PDB entry 4GXX | X-ray diffraction, 1.80 A resolution | chains A and E of the 6 polymer chains in the assembly

== Chain A (and E) ==
Protein: Hemagglutinin HA1 chain
From: Influenza A virus
Notes: chain E of this document is another copy of the same molecule, construct and numbering; everything in this record applies to it too
UniProt: Q9WFX3 (HEMA_I18A0); the construct lacks a stretch of the UniProt sequence, so the offset changes along the chain: 11-54 = UniProt 18-61; 55-83 = UniProt 63-91; 84-95 = UniProt 93-104; 96-125 = UniProt 106-135; 3 more segments
Sequence (331 residues; row label = number of the first residue in the row; a row labelled like 125A-125C holds insertion residues (125A, then the next letters in order)):
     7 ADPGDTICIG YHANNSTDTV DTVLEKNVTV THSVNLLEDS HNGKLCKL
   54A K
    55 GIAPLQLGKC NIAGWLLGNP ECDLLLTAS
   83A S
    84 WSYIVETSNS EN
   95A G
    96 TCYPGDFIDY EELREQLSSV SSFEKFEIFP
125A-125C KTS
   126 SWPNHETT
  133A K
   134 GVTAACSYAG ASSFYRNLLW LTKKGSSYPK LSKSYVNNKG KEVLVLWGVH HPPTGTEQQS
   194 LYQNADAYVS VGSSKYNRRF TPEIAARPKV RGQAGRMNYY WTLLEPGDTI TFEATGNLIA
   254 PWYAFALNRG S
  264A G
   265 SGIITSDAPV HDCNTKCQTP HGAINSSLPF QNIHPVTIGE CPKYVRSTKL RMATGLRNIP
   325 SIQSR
Unresolved in the structure: 7-9, 325-329 (chain E: 7-8, 326-329)
Construct notes: expression tag (7-10); engineered mutation Glu190 (Asp204 in Q9WFX3), Gly225 (Asp239 in Q9WFX3)
Curated features (UniProtKB/Swiss-Prot):
  - site: Arg329 (Cleavage)
  - glycosylation (N-linked (GlcNAc...) asparagine): Asn20, Asn21, Asn33, Asn95, Asn289
Disulfides: Cys52-Cys277, Cys64-Cys76, Cys97-Cys139, Cys281-Cys305
Covalent attachments: N-acetylglucosamine (NAG) linked to Asn21, Asn95
From the paper describing this entry:
  - mutagenesis - A227T: unchanged binding to 1F1
  - mutagenesis - A227H, A227P: decreased binding to 1F1
  - mutagenesis - A227H, A227P: decreased binding to 1I20

== Interface between chain A and chain E ==
Pairs across the interface - 22 pairs, chain A then chain E:
  Ser203(A) with Ile217(E); Ala218(E)
  Gly205(A) with Ala219(E); Arg220(E); Pro221(E)
  Ser206(A) with Pro221(E); Arg229(E), hydrogen bond (backbone-side chain)
  Ser207(A) with Pro221(E); Val223(E); Arg229(E)
  Asn210(A) with His184(E); Glu216(E), hydrogen bond (side chain-backbone); Ala218(E); Arg220(E), hydrogen bond
  Arg211(A) with Glu216(E), salt bridge; Ala218(E)
  Arg212(A) with Glu216(E), hydrogen bond (backbone-side chain); Ile217(E), hydrogen bond (side chain-backbone)
  Asp241(A) with Pro221(E)
  Thr242(A) with Pro221(E)
  Thr244(A) with Ala219(E)
  Glu246(A) with Ala219(E)
Other interface residues (no listed pair), chain A (13 interface residues in all): Val204, Lys208
Other interface residues (no listed pair), chain E (10 interface residues in all): Asp101

== Summary ==
13 residues of chain A face 10 of chain E across their interface; the contacts include 5 hydrogen bonds and 1
salt bridge. Polar pairs include Arg211(A)-Glu216(E), Ser206(A)-Arg229(E) and Asn210(A)-Glu216(E). The paper
reports that A227H and A227P of chain A reduce binding to 1F1; A227H and A227P of chain A reduce binding to
1I20.
Both chains are Hemagglutinin HA1 chain (Influenza A virus). Entry 4GXX (Crystal structure of the "avianized"
1918 influenza virus hemagglutinin) was determined by X-ray diffraction together with 4GXU and 4GXV from the
same study.
